8X9T - chains B and R of the 5 polymer chains in the assembly; structure by electron microscopy, 2.75 A resolution.

== Chain B ==
Molecule: Guanine nucleotide-binding protein G(I)/G(S)/G(T) subunit beta-1
Organism: Rattus norvegicus
UniProtKB: P54311 (GBB1_RAT); residue numbers follow UniProt; this construct covers 2-340
Amino-acid sequence (344 residues; row label = number of the first residue in the row; numbers below 1 keep their minus sign (Gly-3 is residue -3)):
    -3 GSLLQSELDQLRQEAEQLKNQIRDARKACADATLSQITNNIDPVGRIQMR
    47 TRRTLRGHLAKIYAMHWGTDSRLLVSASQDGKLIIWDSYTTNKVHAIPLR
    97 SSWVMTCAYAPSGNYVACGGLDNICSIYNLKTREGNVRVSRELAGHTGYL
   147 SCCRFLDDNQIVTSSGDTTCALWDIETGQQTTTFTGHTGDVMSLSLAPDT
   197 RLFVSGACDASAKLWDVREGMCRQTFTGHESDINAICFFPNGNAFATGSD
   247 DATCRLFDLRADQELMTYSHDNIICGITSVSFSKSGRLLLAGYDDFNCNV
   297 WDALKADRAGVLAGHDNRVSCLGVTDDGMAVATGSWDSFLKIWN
Unresolved in the structure: -3 to 2
Construct notes: expression tag (-3 to 1)
Curated features (UniProtKB/Swiss-Prot):
  - modified residue: Ser2 (N-acetylserine), His266 (Phosphohistidine)

== Chain R ==
Molecule: Adhesion G-protein coupled receptor D1
Organism: Homo sapiens
UniProtKB: Q6QNK2 (AGRD1_HUMAN); numbering as in UniProt (aligned over 277-874)
Amino-acid sequence (598 residues; each row starts with the number of its first residue):
   277 HPIITNLTEERKTFQSPGVILSYLQNVSLSLPSKSLSEQTALNLTKTFLK
   327 AVGEILLLPGWIALSEDSAVVLSLIDTIDTVMGHVSSNLHGSTPQVTVEG
   377 SSAMAEFSVAKILPKTVNSSHYRFPAHGQSFIQIPHEAFHRHAWSTVVGL
   427 LYHSMHYYLNNIWPAHTKIAEAMHHQDCLLFATSHLISLEVSPPPTLSQN
   477 LSGSPLITVHLKHRLTRKQHSEATNSSNRVFVYCAFLDFSSGEGVWSNHG
   527 CALTRGNLTYSVCRCTHLTNFAILMQVVPLELARGHQVALSSISYVGCSL
   577 SVLCLVATLVTFAVLSSVSTIRNQRYHIHANLSFAVLVAQVLLLISFRLE
   627 PGTTPCQVMAVLLHYFFLSAFAWMLVEGLHLYSMVIKVFGSEDSKHRYYY
   677 GMGWGFPLLICIISLSFAMDSYGTSNNCWLSLASGAIWAFVAPALFVIVV
   727 NIGILIAVTRVISQISADNYKIHGDPSAFKLTAKAVAVLLPILGTSWVFG
   777 VLAVNGCAVVFQYMFATLNSLQGLFIFLFHCLLNSEVRAAFKHKTKVWSL
   827 TSSSARTSNAKPFHSDLMNGTRPGMASTKLSPWDKSSHSAHRVDLSAV
Unresolved in the structure: 277-567, 746-752, 828-874
Disulfide bonds: Cys632-Cys704
Small-molecule neighbours: YNH (methyl 3-[2-(2,4-dimethylphenoxy)ethanoylamino]-4-(4-ethylpiperazin-1-yl)benzoate): Ser570, Cys574, Leu619, Phe623, Leu639, His640, Phe643, Phe647, Trp705, Leu706, Leu708, Ile713, Phe716, Val717, Ala720, Leu721, Ile724, Trp773, Gly776, Val777, Val780, Phe787, Gln788, Phe791, Ala792, Asn795
Curated features (UniProtKB/Swiss-Prot):
  - region: Asn546 to Val554 (Stachel)
  - binding site (17beta-hydroxy-5alpha-androstan-3-one): Gln563, Asn795
  - site: Leu544, Thr545 (Cleavage)
  - glycosylation (N-linked (GlcNAc...) asparagine): Asn282, Asn302, Asn319, Asn394, Asn476, Asn501, Asn533
  - natural variant: Pro293 (P293A: Does not affect subcellular location), Gly294 (G294R: Does not affect subcellular location), Pro308 (P308S: Does not affect subcellular location), Leu318 (L318F: Does not affect subcellular location), Ser349 (S349N: Does not affect subcellular location), Asn364 (N364S: Does not affect subcellular location), Thr369 (T369M: Does not affect subcellular location), Phe383 (F383S: Does not affect subcellular location), Val393 (V393M: Does not affect subcellular location), His397 (H397Q: Does not affect subcellular location), Arg399 (R399C: Does not affect subcellular location), Gly404 (G404A: Does not affect subcellular location), 57 further natural variant entries in UniProt
  - mutagenesis: His543 (H543D: Increased G protein-coupled receptor signaling; H543R: Does not affect membrane trafficking and basal activity. Abolished autoproteolytic cleavage), Leu544 (L544N: Increased G protein-coupled receptor signaling), Thr545 (T545A: Decreased autoproteolytic cleavage and decreased G-protein coupled receptor activity; does not affect subcellular location), Asn546 (N546A: Strongly decreased G protein-coupled receptor signaling), Phe547 (F547A: Strongly decreased G protein-coupled receptor signaling), Ile549 (I549A: Strongly decreased G protein-coupled receptor signaling), Leu550 (L550A: Abolishes G-protein coupled receptor activity; does not affect subcellular location), Met551 (M551A: Abolishes G-protein coupled receptor activity; does not affect subcellular location), Val553 (V553A: Strongly decreased G protein-coupled receptor signaling), Val554 (V554A: Abolishes G-protein coupled receptor activity; does not affect subcellular location), Gln563 (Q563A: Decreased activation by 5alpha-dihydrotestosterone), His605 (H605A: Strongly decreased G protein-coupled receptor signaling), 32 further mutagenesis entries in UniProt

== How chain B and chain R interact ==
Residue-residue contacts - 7 pairs, chain B then chain R:
  Asn293(B) - Leu826(R)
  Val307(B) - Leu826(R)  hydrophobic
  Ala309(B) - Val823(R)  hydrophobic
  Ala309(B) - Leu826(R)  hydrophobic
  Gly310(B) - Val823(R)
  His311(B) - His819(R)  hydrogen bond (backbone-side chain)
  Asp312(B) - His819(R)
Other interface residues (no listed pair), chain B (7 interface residues in all): Phe292
Other interface residues (no listed pair), chain R (4 interface residues in all): Thr827

== Overview ==
7 residues of chain B and 4 residues of chain R are in contact; the contacts include 1 hydrogen bond. Its one
hydrogen-bonded contact is His311(B)-His819(R). Bound to chain R: compound YNH.
Chain B is Guanine nucleotide-binding protein G(I)/G(S)/G(T) subunit beta-1 (Rattus norvegicus) and chain R is
Adhesion G-protein coupled receptor D1 (Homo sapiens); the structure, Identification, structure and agonist
design of an androgen membrane receptor, was determined by electron microscopy together with 8X9S, 8X9U, 9IV1
and 9IV2 from the same study.
